3AYU - chains A and B; structure by X-ray diffraction, 2.00 A resolution.

== Chain A ==
Name: 72 kDa type IV collagenase
Source organism: Homo sapiens
Notes: EC 3.4.24.24; fragment: and 394-450
UniProt: P08253 (MMP2_HUMAN); the construct lacks a stretch of the UniProt sequence, so the offset changes along the chain: 1-110 = UniProt 110-219; 111-167 = UniProt 394-450
Amino-acid sequence (167 residues; numbered 1 to 167; the number before each row is that of its first residue):
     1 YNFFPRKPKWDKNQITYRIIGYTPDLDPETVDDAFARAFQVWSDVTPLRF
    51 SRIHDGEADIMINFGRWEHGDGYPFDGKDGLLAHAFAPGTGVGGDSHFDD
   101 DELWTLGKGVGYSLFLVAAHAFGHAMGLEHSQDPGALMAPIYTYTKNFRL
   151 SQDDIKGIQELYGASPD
Disordered / not traced: 167
Construct notes: engineered mutation Lys108 (Glu217 in P08253), Val110 (Gln219 in P08253), Ala121 (Glu404 in P08253)
Metal / ion sites: Ca2+ site 1: Asp25, Asp100, Glu102; Ca2+ site 2: Asp59, Gly91, Gly93, Asp95; Zn2+ site 1: His69, Asp71, His84, His97; Ca2+ site 3: Asp76, Gly77, Asp79, Leu81, Asp99, Glu102; Zn2+ site 2: His120, His124, His130 (shared with Asp6(B) of chain B)
From the paper describing this entry:
  - contacts within the chain: Tyr1-Asp153
  - conformationally variable residues (loop rearrangement, order/disorder transition): Tyr1 to Pro5, Tyr73 to Leu82, Gly107 to Gly111, Pro140 to Thr143

== Chain B ==
Name: Amyloid beta A4 protein
UniProt: P05067 (A4_HUMAN); residues 1-10 here correspond to UniProt positions 586-595 (UniProt number = residue number + 585)
Amino-acid sequence (10 residues; each row starts with the number of its first residue):
     1 ISYGNDALMP
Metal / ion sites: Zn2+: Asp6 (shared with His120(A), His124(A), His130(A) of chain A)
From the paper describing this entry:
  - Zn2+ coordination: Asp6
  - mutagenesis - D6A, D6N: decreased binding to 72 kDa type IV collagenase (chain A) (citing earlier work)

== Chain A / chain B interface ==
Pairs across the interface - 37 pairs, chain A then chain B:
  Phe4(A) with Ala7(B), hydrophobic; Leu8(B); Met9(B), hydrophobic
  Pro5(A) with Met9(B)
  Tyr73(A) with Leu8(B), hydrophobic; Met9(B)
  Leu81(A) with Tyr3(B); Asn5(B)
  Ala83(A) with Asp6(B)
  His84(A) with Asp6(B); Leu8(B)
  Ala85(A) with Asp6(B), hydrogen bond (backbone-backbone); Ala7(B); Leu8(B), hydrogen bond (backbone-backbone)
  Phe86(A) with Leu8(B); Met9(B); Pro10(B)
  Ala87(A) with Leu8(B), hydrogen bond (backbone-backbone); Pro10(B)
  Val92(A) with Pro10(B), hydrophobic
  Gly93(A) with Pro10(B)
  Tyr112(A) with Ile1(B)
  His120(A) with Tyr3(B); Asp6(B), salt bridge
  His124(A) with Asp6(B), salt bridge; Ala7(B)
  Glu129(A) with Ala7(B)
  His130(A) with Gly4(B); Asp6(B), salt bridge
  Ala139(A) with Tyr3(B)
  Pro140(A) with Ser2(B); Tyr3(B), hydrogen bond (backbone-backbone)
  Ile141(A) with Ile1(B); Ser2(B); Tyr3(B)
  Tyr142(A) with Ile1(B), hydrogen bond (backbone-backbone); Tyr3(B)
Other interface residues (no listed pair), chain A (26 interface residues in all): Gly80, Leu82, Pro88, Thr90, Leu116, Val117
Interface features reported in the paper:
  - specific contacts: Tyr73(A)-Leu8(B) (hydrophobic contact), Leu82(A)-Tyr3(B) (hydrophobic contact), His84(A)-Leu8(B) (hydrophobic contact), Phe86(A)-Pro10(B) (hydrophobic contact), Phe86(A)-Leu8(B) (hydrophobic contact), Ala87(A)-Pro10(B) (hydrophobic contact), Val92(A)-Pro10(B) (hydrophobic contact), Val117(A)-Tyr3(B) (hydrophobic contact), His120(A)-Tyr3(B) (pi stacking)
  - interface residues, chain A: Ala85(A), Pro140(A)
  - interface residues, chain B: Ile1(B), Ala7(B), Leu8(B), Met9(B)

== Summary ==
The interface between chain A and chain B involves 26 residues on one side and 10 on the other, with 5
hydrogen bonds and 3 salt bridges. Among the polar pairs are His120(A)-Asp6(B), His124(A)-Asp6(B) and
His130(A)-Asp6(B). The paper describes hydrophobic contacts between Tyr73(A) and Leu8(B), Leu82(A) and Tyr3(B)
and His84(A) and Leu8(B) among others; pi stacking between His120(A) and Tyr3(B). The paper reports that D6A
and D6N of chain B reduce binding to 72 kDa type IV collagenase (chain A); interface residues Ala85(A),
Pro140(A) and Ile1(B) among others.
Here chain A is 72 kDa type IV collagenase (Homo sapiens) and chain B is Amyloid beta A4 protein. Entry 3AYU
(Crystal structure of MMP-2 active site mutant in complex with APP-drived decapeptide inhibitor) was
determined by X-ray diffraction.
